Entry 1VQ5 (X-ray diffraction, 2.60 A resolution); this record covers chains 0 and C of the 32 polymer chains in the assembly.

== Chain 0 ==
Molecule: 23S ribosomal RNA
From: Haloarcula marismortui
Sequence (2922 nucleotides; each row starts with the number of its first residue):
     2 UUGGCUACUAUGCCAGCUGGUGGAUUGCUCGGCUCAGGCGCUGAUGAAGG
    52 ACGUGCCAAGCUGCGAUAAGCCAUGGGGAGCCGCACGGAGGCGAAGAACC
   102 AUGGAUUUCCGAAUGAGAAUCUCUCUAACAAUUGCUUCGCGCAAUGAGGA
   152 ACCCCGAGAACUGAAACAUCUCAGUAUCGGGAGGAACAGAAAACGCAAUG
   202 UGAUGUCGUUAGUAACCGCGAGUGAACGCGAUACAGCCCAAACCGAAGCC
   252 CUCACGGGCAAUGUGGUGUCAGGGCUACCUCUCAUCAGCCGACCGUCUCG
   302 ACGAAGUCUCUUGGAACAGAGCGUGAUACAGGGUGACAACCCCGUACUCG
   352 AGACCAGUACGACGUGCGGUAGUGCCAGAGUAGCGGGGGUUGGAUAUCCC
   402 UCGCGAAUAACGCAGGCAUCGACUGCGAAGGCUAAACACAACCUGAGACC
   452 GAUAGUGAACAAGUAGUGUGAACGAACGCUGCAAAGUACCCUCAGAAGGG
   502 AGGCGAAAUAGAGCAUGAAAUCAGUUGGCGAUCGAGCGACAGGGCAUACA
   552 AGGUCCCUCGACGAAUGACCGACGCGCGAGCGUCCAGUAAGACUCACGGG
   602 AAGCCGAUGUUCUGUCGUACGUUUUGAAAAACGAGCCAGGGAGUGUGUCU
   652 GCAUGGCAAGUCUAACCGGAGUAUCCGGGGAGGCACAGGGAAACCGACAU
   702 GGCCGCAGGGCUUUGCCCGAGGGCCGCCGUCUUCAAGGGCGGGGAGCCAU
   752 GUGGACACGACCCGAAUCCGGACGAUCUACGCAUGGACAAGAUGAAGCGU
   802 GCCGAAAGGCACGUGGAAGUCUGUUAGAGUUGGUGUCCUACAAUACCCUC
   852 UCGUGAUCUAUGUGUAGGGGUGAAAGGCCCAUCGAGUCCGGCAACAGCUG
   902 GUUCCAAUCGAAACAUGUCGAAGCAUGACCUCCGCCGAGGUAGUCUGUGA
   952 GGUAGAGCGACCGAUUGGUGUGUCCGCCUCCGAGAGGAGUCGGCACACCU
  1002 GUCAAACUCCAAACUUACAGACGCCGUUUGACGCGGGGAUUCCGGUGCGC
  1052 GGGGUAAGCCUGUGUACCAGGAGGGGAACAACCCAGAGAUAGGUUAAGGU
  1102 CCCCAAGUGUGGAUUAAGUGUAAUCCUCUGAAGGUGGUCUCGAGCCCUAG
  1152 ACAGCCGGGAGGUGAGCUUAGAAGCAGCUACCCUCUAAGAAAAGCGUAAC
  1202 AGCUUACCGGCCGAGGUUUGAGGCGCCCAAAAUGAUCGGGACUCAAAUCC
  1252 ACCACCGAGACCUGUCCGUACCACUCAUACUGGUAAUCGAGUAGAUUGGC
  1302 GCUCUAAUUGGAUGGAAGUAGGGGUGAAAACUCCUAUGGACCGAUUAGUG
  1352 ACGAAAAUCCUGGCCAUAGUAGCAGCGAUAGUCGGGUGAGAACCCCGACG
  1402 GCCUAAUGGAUAAGGGUUCCUCAGCACUGCUGAUCAGCUGAGGGUUAGCC
  1452 GGUCCUAAGUCAUACCGCAACUCGACUAUGACGAAAUGGGAAACGGGUUA
  1502 AUAUUCCCGUGCCACUAUGCAGUGAAAGUUGACGCCCUGGGGUCGAUCAC
  1552 GCUGGGCAUUCGCCCAGUCGAACCGUCCAACUCCGUGGAAGCCGUAAUGG
  1602 CAGGAAGCGGACGAACGGCGGCAUAGGGAAACGUGAUUCAACCUGGGGCC
  1652 CAUGAAAAGACGAGCAUAGUGUCCGUACCGAGAACCGACACAGGUGUCCA
  1702 UGGCGGCGAAAGCCAAGGCCUGUCGGGAGCAACCAACGUUAGGGAAUUCG
  1752 GCAAGUUAGUCCCGUACCUUCGGAAGAAGGGAUGCCUGCUCCGGAACGGA
  1802 GCAGGUCGCAGUGACUCGGAAGCUCGGACUGUCUAGUAACAACAUAGGUG
  1852 ACCGCAAAUCCGCAAGGACUCGUACGGUCACUGAAUCCUGCCCAGUGCAG
  1902 GUAUCUGAACACCUCGUACAAGAGGACGAAGGACCUGUCAACGGCGGGGG
  1952 UAACUAUGACCCUCUUAAGGUAGCGUAGUACCUUGCCGCAUCAGUAGCGG
  2002 CUUGCAUGAAUGGAUUAACCAGAGCUUCACUGUCCCAACGUUGGGCCCGG
  2052 UGAACUGUACAUUCCAGUGCGGAGUCUGGAGACACCCAGGGGGAAGCGAA
  2102 GACCCUAUGGAGCUUUACUGCAGGCUGUCGCUGAGACGUGGUCGCCGAUG
  2152 UGCAGCAUAGGUAGGAGACACUACACAGGUACCCGCGCUAGCGGGCCACC
  2202 GAGUCAACAGUGAAAUACUACCCGUCGGUGACUGCGACUCUCACUCCGGG
  2252 AGGAGGACACCGAUAGCCGGGCAGUUUGACUGGGGCGGUACGCGCUCGAA
  2302 AAGAUAUCGAGCGCGCCCUAUGGCUAUCUCAGCCGGGACAGAGACCCGGC
  2352 GAAGAGUGCAAGAGCAAAAGAUAGCUUGACAGUGUUCUUCCCAACGAGGA
  2402 ACGCUGACGCGAAAGCGUGGUCUAGCGAACCAAUUAGCCUGCUUGAUGCG
  2452 GGCAAUUGAUGACAGAAAAGCUACCCUAGGGAUAACAGAGUCGUCACUCG
  2502 CAAGAGCACAUAUCGACCGAGUGGCUUGCUACCUCGAUGUCGGUUCCCUC
  2552 CAUCCUGCCCGUGCAGAAGCGGGCAAGGGUGAGGUUGUUCGCCUAUUAAA
  2602 GGAGGUCGUGAGCUGGGUUUAGACCGUCGUGAGACAGGUCGGCUGCUAUC
  2652 UACUGGGUGUGUAAUGGUGUCUGACAAGAACGACCGUAUAGUACGAGAGG
  2702 AACUACGGUUGGUGGCCACUGGUGUACCGGUUGUUCGAGAGAGCACGUGC
  2752 CGGGUAGCCACGCCACACGGGGUAAGAGCUGAACGCAUCUAAGCUCGAAA
  2802 CCCACUUGGAAAAGAGACACCGCCGAGGUCCCGCGUACAAGACGCGGUCG
  2852 AUAGACUCGGGGUGUGCGCGUCGAGGUAACGAGACGUUAAGCCCACGAGC
  2902 ACUAACAGACCAAAGCCAUCAU
Not modelled in the structure: 2-9, 126-127, 715, 971-998, 1560, 1952-1963, 2137-2236, 2339-2343, 2665-2666, 2915-2923
Modified / non-standard residues: 1MA (6-hydro-1-methyladenosine-5'-monophosphate) at position 628, OMU (o2'-methyluridine 5'-monophosphate) at position 2587, OMG (o2'-methylguanosine-5'-monophosphate) at position 2588, UR3 (3-methyluridine-5'-monophoshate) at position 2619, PSU (pseudouridine-5'-monophosphate) at position 2621
Sequence notes: modified residue (628, 2587-2588, 2619, 2621)
Bound ions: Mg2+ site 1 near G28 (its only coordinating residue here); Na+ site 1: C40, G41, C443; Na+ site 2: G56, A59, G61; Na+ site 3: G66, U108; Mg2+ site 2 near U115 (its only coordinating residue here); Na+ site 4 near C130 (its only coordinating residue here); Na+ site 5: C141, G142; Mg2+ site 3: C162, U2276; K+ site 1 near U163 (its only coordinating residue here); Mg2+ site 4: A165, A167, C168; Na+ site 6: A165, A166, A167; Mg2+ site 5 near A166 (its only coordinating residue here); 60 more Na+ sites not listed; 82 more Mg2+ sites not listed; 2 more K+ sites not listed

== Chain C ==
Name: 50S ribosomal protein L4E
From: Haloarcula marismortui
UniProtKB: P12735 (RL4_HALMA); numbering as in UniProt (aligned over 1-246)
Amino-acid sequence (246 residues; each row starts with the number of its first residue):
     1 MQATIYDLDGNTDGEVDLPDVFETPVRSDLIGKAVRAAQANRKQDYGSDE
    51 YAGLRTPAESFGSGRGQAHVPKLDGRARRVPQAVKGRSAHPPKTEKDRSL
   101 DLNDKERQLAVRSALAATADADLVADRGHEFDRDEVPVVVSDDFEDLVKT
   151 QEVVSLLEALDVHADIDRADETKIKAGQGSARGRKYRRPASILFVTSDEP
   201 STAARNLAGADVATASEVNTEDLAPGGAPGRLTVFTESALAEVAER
Bound ions: Na+: Asp45, Lys96

== How chain 0 and chain C interact ==
Pairs across the interface - 218 pairs, chain 0 then chain C:
  C29(0) - Gln178(C)  phosphate contact
  U30(0) - Ala181(C)  phosphate contact
  C34(0) - Gly47(C)  hydrogen bond to the sugar
  C34(0) - Ser48(C)  sugar contact
  C34(0) - Asp49(C)  phosphate contact
  U35(0) - Asp45(C)  hydrogen bond to the sugar
  U35(0) - Tyr46(C)  sugar contact
  U35(0) - Gly47(C)  sugar contact
  U35(0) - Asp49(C)  phosphate contact
  U35(0) - Thr94(C)  hydrogen bond to the phosphate
  C36(0) - Asp45(C)  sugar contact
  G326(0) - Gln151(C)  phosphate contact
  G326(0) - Asn206(C)  base contact
  A327(0) - Lys149(C)  salt bridge to the phosphate
  A327(0) - Thr150(C)  sugar contact
  A327(0) - Gln151(C)  hydrogen bond to the base
  A327(0) - Asn206(C)  hydrogen bond to the base
  A327(0) - Leu207(C)  base contact
  U328(0) - Val148(C)  sugar contact
  U328(0) - Lys149(C)  salt bridge to the phosphate
  U328(0) - Thr150(C)  hydrogen bond to the phosphate
  U328(0) - Thr202(C)  sugar contact
  U328(0) - Arg205(C)  phosphate contact
  A329(0) - Arg205(C)  salt bridge to the phosphate
  A329(0) - Asn206(C)  phosphate contact
  C330(0) - Asp170(C)  hydrogen bond to the base
  C330(0) - Arg188(C)  base contact
  C330(0) - Asn206(C)  hydrogen bond to the base
  C330(0) - Ala208(C)  base contact
  G332(0) - Tyr186(C)  phosphate contact
  G333(0) - Lys185(C)  phosphate contact
  G333(0) - Tyr186(C)  phosphate contact
  C338(0) - Ile174(C)  sugar contact
  A339(0) - Ile174(C)  phosphate contact
  A339(0) - Tyr186(C)  hydrogen bond to the phosphate
  A347(0) - Arg205(C)  hydrogen bond to the sugar
  A447(0) - Gln44(C)  hydrogen bond to the sugar
  G448(0) - Gln44(C)  hydrogen bond to the sugar
  G448(0) - Arg184(C)  sugar contact
  A449(0) - Lys43(C)  base contact
  A449(0) - Gln44(C)  hydrogen bond to the phosphate
  A449(0) - Arg184(C)  hydrogen bond to the phosphate
  C450(0) - Tyr46(C)  sugar contact
  C450(0) - Arg182(C)  salt bridge to the phosphate
  C450(0) - Arg184(C)  salt bridge to the phosphate
  C451(0) - Arg182(C)  salt bridge to the phosphate
  G452(0) - Gln178(C)  hydrogen bond to the sugar
  G452(0) - Ala181(C)  base contact
  G452(0) - Arg182(C)  hydrogen bond to the base
  U454(0) - Val84(C)  base contact
  A455(0) - Val84(C)  phosphate contact
  A455(0) - Lys85(C)  hydrogen bond to the phosphate
  U457(0) - Ser48(C)  phosphate contact
  U457(0) - Asp49(C)  hydrogen bond to the phosphate
  U457(0) - Ala52(C)  phosphate contact
  U457(0) - Arg55(C)  hydrogen bond to the phosphate
  G458(0) - Tyr51(C)  phosphate contact
  G458(0) - Ala52(C)  phosphate contact
  G458(0) - Gly53(C)  hydrogen bond to the phosphate
  G458(0) - Arg55(C)  salt bridge to the phosphate
  G458(0) - Lys85(C)  hydrogen bond to the phosphate
  A459(0) - Lys85(C)  salt bridge to the phosphate
  C474(0) - Pro57(C)  phosphate contact
  C474(0) - Leu73(C)  phosphate contact
  C474(0) - Asp74(C)  hydrogen bond to the sugar
  G475(0) - Thr56(C)  hydrogen bond to the phosphate
  G475(0) - Pro57(C)  phosphate contact
  G475(0) - Leu73(C)  phosphate contact
  G475(0) - Asp74(C)  sugar contact
  A476(0) - Arg78(C)  salt bridge to the phosphate
  A477(0) - Lys85(C)  salt bridge to the phosphate
  G640(0) - Val84(C)  base contact
  G641(0) - Gln82(C)  hydrogen bond to the base
  G642(0) - Pro81(C)  sugar contact
  G642(0) - Gln82(C)  sugar contact
  A643(0) - Ala89(C)  sugar contact
  A643(0) - His90(C)  phosphate contact
  G644(0) - His90(C)  phosphate contact
  U645(0) - His90(C)  sugar contact
  U645(0) - Lys93(C)  hydrogen bond to the base
  G646(0) - Lys93(C)  sugar contact
  G646(0) - Glu95(C)  sugar contact
  G646(0) - Lys96(C)  salt bridge to the phosphate
  U647(0) - Glu95(C)  sugar contact
  U647(0) - Lys96(C)  phosphate contact
  U647(0) - Asp97(C)  hydrogen bond to the phosphate
  G656(0) - Arg27(C)  phosphate contact
  G656(0) - Leu30(C)  sugar contact
  G656(0) - Asn103(C)  base contact
  G656(0) - Glu106(C)  hydrogen bond to the base
  G657(0) - Arg27(C)  salt bridge to the phosphate
  G657(0) - Lys105(C)  sugar contact
  G657(0) - Glu106(C)  sugar contact
  C658(0) - Lys105(C)  hydrogen bond to the sugar
  U662(0) - Lys105(C)  salt bridge to the phosphate
  C663(0) - Asn103(C)  sugar contact
  C663(0) - Lys105(C)  salt bridge to the phosphate
  U664(0) - Asn103(C)  phosphate contact
  U664(0) - Asp104(C)  hydrogen bond to the phosphate
  G670(0) - Glu217(C)  hydrogen bond to the base
  A671(0) - Glu217(C)  hydrogen bond to the sugar
  G672(0) - Pro200(C)  base contact
  G672(0) - Ala213(C)  base contact
  G672(0) - Thr214(C)  hydrogen bond to the base
  G672(0) - Glu217(C)  base contact
  G672(0) - Val218(C)  hydrogen bond to the base
  G672(0) - Asn219(C)  base contact
  G672(0) - Asp222(C)  hydrogen bond to the base
  A674(0) - Gln44(C)  hydrogen bond to the base
  U675(0) - Ala38(C)  hydrogen bond to the sugar
  U675(0) - Asn41(C)  sugar contact
  U675(0) - Arg42(C)  hydrogen bond to the sugar
  C676(0) - Ala38(C)  phosphate contact
  C676(0) - Asn41(C)  hydrogen bond to the phosphate
  C676(0) - Glu217(C)  base contact
  C676(0) - Asn219(C)  hydrogen bond to the sugar
  C677(0) - Arg107(C)  salt bridge to the phosphate
  C677(0) - Ser216(C)  hydrogen bond to the sugar
  C677(0) - Glu217(C)  sugar contact
  C677(0) - Arg246(C)  sugar contact
  G678(0) - Arg107(C)  salt bridge to the phosphate
  G678(0) - Gln108(C)  hydrogen bond to the phosphate
  C749(0) - Asn103(C)  hydrogen bond to the sugar
  A750(0) - Lys33(C)  hydrogen bond to the sugar
  A750(0) - Asp101(C)  phosphate contact
  A750(0) - Asn103(C)  sugar contact
  U751(0) - Leu100(C)  phosphate contact
  U751(0) - Asp101(C)  hydrogen bond to the phosphate
  G760(0) - Lys93(C)  base contact
  C762(0) - His90(C)  hydrogen bond to the sugar
  C763(0) - Arg87(C)  phosphate contact
  C763(0) - His90(C)  phosphate contact
  C764(0) - His69(C)  sugar contact
  C764(0) - Val80(C)  phosphate contact
  C764(0) - Pro81(C)  sugar contact
  C764(0) - Gln82(C)  hydrogen bond to the sugar
  C764(0) - Arg87(C)  salt bridge to the phosphate
  G765(0) - His69(C)  hydrogen bond to the sugar
  G765(0) - Pro71(C)  phosphate contact
  G765(0) - Val80(C)  phosphate contact
  A766(0) - Ser60(C)  hydrogen bond to the phosphate
  A766(0) - Gly62(C)  phosphate contact
  A766(0) - His69(C)  phosphate contact
  C890(0) - Pro57(C)  phosphate contact
  G891(0) - Pro57(C)  phosphate contact
  A894(0) - Leu54(C)  base contact
  A894(0) - Arg87(C)  hydrogen bond to the base
  C1305(0) - Gly177(C)  phosphate contact
  C1305(0) - Gln178(C)  hydrogen bond to the phosphate
  C1305(0) - Gly179(C)  phosphate contact
  C1305(0) - Arg184(C)  hydrogen bond to the phosphate
  U1306(0) - Lys43(C)  sugar contact
  U1306(0) - Lys175(C)  salt bridge to the phosphate
  U1306(0) - Gly179(C)  phosphate contact
  U1306(0) - Arg184(C)  salt bridge to the phosphate
  A1307(0) - Gln39(C)  hydrogen bond to the sugar
  A1307(0) - Lys175(C)  salt bridge to the phosphate
  A1307(0) - Gly226(C)  sugar contact
  A1308(0) - Arg127(C)  hydrogen bond to the phosphate
  A1308(0) - Arg187(C)  salt bridge to the phosphate
  A1308(0) - Pro225(C)  sugar contact
  A1308(0) - Gly226(C)  sugar contact
  A1308(0) - Ala228(C)  sugar contact
  U1309(0) - Arg127(C)  salt bridge to the phosphate
  U1309(0) - Arg168(C)  salt bridge to the phosphate
  U1309(0) - Arg187(C)  salt bridge to the phosphate
  U1309(0) - Pro189(C)  phosphate contact
  U1309(0) - Ala190(C)  hydrogen bond to the phosphate
  U1310(0) - Gly128(C)  phosphate contact
  U1310(0) - Arg168(C)  salt bridge to the phosphate
  U1310(0) - Lys173(C)  hydrogen bond to the base
  U1310(0) - Arg187(C)  base contact
  G1311(0) - Lys173(C)  base contact
  C1342(0) - Ile174(C)  hydrogen bond to the base
  C1343(0) - Ile174(C)  hydrogen bond to the base
  C1343(0) - Lys175(C)  phosphate contact
  C1343(0) - Ala176(C)  phosphate contact
  C1343(0) - Gly177(C)  hydrogen bond to the phosphate
  G1344(0) - Lys173(C)  hydrogen bond to the base
  G1344(0) - Ala176(C)  phosphate contact
  A1348(0) - Arg36(C)  hydrogen bond to the sugar
  G1349(0) - Arg36(C)  salt bridge to the phosphate
  G1351(0) - Tyr46(C)  sugar contact
  G1351(0) - Lys96(C)  salt bridge to the phosphate
  A1352(0) - Tyr46(C)  hydrogen bond to the phosphate
  A1352(0) - Ser48(C)  base contact
  A1352(0) - Ser88(C)  hydrogen bond to the base
  A1352(0) - His90(C)  sugar contact
  A1352(0) - Pro91(C)  sugar contact
  A1352(0) - Pro92(C)  phosphate contact
  A1358(0) - Gln82(C)  base contact
  U1359(0) - Ser63(C)  hydrogen bond to the base
  U1359(0) - Gly66(C)  base contact
  U1359(0) - Gln67(C)  hydrogen bond to the base
  U1359(0) - Ala68(C)  base contact
  U1359(0) - His69(C)  hydrogen bond to the base
  C1360(0) - Ala68(C)  phosphate contact
  C1360(0) - Val70(C)  sugar contact
  C1360(0) - Gln82(C)  hydrogen bond to the sugar
  C1361(0) - Ala68(C)  phosphate contact
  C1361(0) - Val70(C)  sugar contact
  C1361(0) - Ala77(C)  phosphate contact
  C1361(0) - Gln82(C)  sugar contact
  C1361(0) - Ala83(C)  sugar contact
  C1361(0) - Val84(C)  hydrogen bond to the sugar
  U1362(0) - Arg76(C)  hydrogen bond to the phosphate
  U1362(0) - Ala77(C)  hydrogen bond to the phosphate
  U1362(0) - Val84(C)  sugar contact
  G1363(0) - Arg76(C)  salt bridge to the phosphate
  A2100(0) - Gly64(C)  hydrogen bond to the phosphate
  A2100(0) - Arg65(C)  phosphate contact
  A2100(0) - Gly66(C)  phosphate contact
  A2101(0) - Ser63(C)  sugar contact
  A2101(0) - Gly64(C)  hydrogen bond to the phosphate
  A2101(0) - Arg65(C)  phosphate contact
  A2101(0) - Gly66(C)  hydrogen bond to the phosphate
  A2101(0) - Gln67(C)  phosphate contact
  A2479(0) - Ser63(C)  phosphate contact
Interface residues without a listed pair, chain 0 (95 interface residues in all): C348, G456, G467, G680, G752, A761, A767, A1345
Interface residues without a listed pair, chain C (119 interface residues in all): Asp29, Ala37, Ala40, Phe61, Lys72, Gly75, Arg79, Leu102, Leu109, Val154, Thr172, Gly183, Ala203, Val212, Glu221

== In short ==
The interface between chain 0 and chain C involves 95 residues on one side and 119 on the other; the contacts
include 72 hydrogen bonds and 28 salt bridges. Polar pairs include A327(0)-Gln151(C), A327(0)-Asn206(C) and
C330(0)-Asp170(C). C40(0), G41(0) and C443(0) form the Na+ site 1.
Here chain 0 is 23S ribosomal RNA and chain C is 50S ribosomal protein L4E, both from Haloarcula marismortui.
Entry 1VQ5 (The structure of the transition state analogue "RAA" bound to the large ribosomal subunit of
haloarcula ...) was determined by X-ray diffraction together with 1VQ4, 1VQ8, 1VQ9, 1VQK, 1VQL, 1VQM, 1VQO and
1VQP from the same study.
